PDB entry 4Y2I | X-ray diffraction, 2.00 A resolution | chain A

Chain A:
Protein: Putative metal-binding transport protein
From: Salmonella enterica subsp. enterica serovar Typhimurium
UniProtKB: U4MDP1 (U4MDP1_SALTM); numbering as in UniProt (aligned over 1-64)
Sequence (65 residues; each row starts with the number of its first residue; numbering starts at 0):
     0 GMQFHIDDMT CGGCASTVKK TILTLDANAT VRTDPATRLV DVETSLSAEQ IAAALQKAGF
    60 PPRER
Construct notes: expression tag (0)
Metal / ion sites: gold ion: Cys10, Cys13
From the paper describing this entry:
  - gold ion coordination: Cys10, Cys13

Summary:
The gold ion site is built by Cys10 and Cys13. From the paper: gold ion coordination by Cys10 and Cys13.
Chain A is Putative metal-binding transport protein (Salmonella enterica subsp. enterica serovar Typhimurium);
the structure, Gold ion bound to GolB, was determined by X-ray diffraction together with 4Y2K and 4Y2M from
the same study.
